PDB entry 7Z8S | electron microscopy, 3.90 A resolution | chains B and E of the 4 polymer chains in the assembly

Chain B:
Molecule: 36-nt DNA strand
Sequence (36 nucleotides; numbered 1 to 36; the number before each row is that of its first residue):
     1 GCCCTTTTAT AGGCCGCCAT GCCGGGCGCC CGGCCG

Chain E:
Protein: Helicase-like protein
Source organism: Chaetomium thermophilum
Reference sequence: G0S6C0 (G0S6C0_CHATD); numbering as in UniProt (aligned over 1-1886)
Sequence (1897 residues; numbered 1 to 1897; the number before each row is that of its first residue):
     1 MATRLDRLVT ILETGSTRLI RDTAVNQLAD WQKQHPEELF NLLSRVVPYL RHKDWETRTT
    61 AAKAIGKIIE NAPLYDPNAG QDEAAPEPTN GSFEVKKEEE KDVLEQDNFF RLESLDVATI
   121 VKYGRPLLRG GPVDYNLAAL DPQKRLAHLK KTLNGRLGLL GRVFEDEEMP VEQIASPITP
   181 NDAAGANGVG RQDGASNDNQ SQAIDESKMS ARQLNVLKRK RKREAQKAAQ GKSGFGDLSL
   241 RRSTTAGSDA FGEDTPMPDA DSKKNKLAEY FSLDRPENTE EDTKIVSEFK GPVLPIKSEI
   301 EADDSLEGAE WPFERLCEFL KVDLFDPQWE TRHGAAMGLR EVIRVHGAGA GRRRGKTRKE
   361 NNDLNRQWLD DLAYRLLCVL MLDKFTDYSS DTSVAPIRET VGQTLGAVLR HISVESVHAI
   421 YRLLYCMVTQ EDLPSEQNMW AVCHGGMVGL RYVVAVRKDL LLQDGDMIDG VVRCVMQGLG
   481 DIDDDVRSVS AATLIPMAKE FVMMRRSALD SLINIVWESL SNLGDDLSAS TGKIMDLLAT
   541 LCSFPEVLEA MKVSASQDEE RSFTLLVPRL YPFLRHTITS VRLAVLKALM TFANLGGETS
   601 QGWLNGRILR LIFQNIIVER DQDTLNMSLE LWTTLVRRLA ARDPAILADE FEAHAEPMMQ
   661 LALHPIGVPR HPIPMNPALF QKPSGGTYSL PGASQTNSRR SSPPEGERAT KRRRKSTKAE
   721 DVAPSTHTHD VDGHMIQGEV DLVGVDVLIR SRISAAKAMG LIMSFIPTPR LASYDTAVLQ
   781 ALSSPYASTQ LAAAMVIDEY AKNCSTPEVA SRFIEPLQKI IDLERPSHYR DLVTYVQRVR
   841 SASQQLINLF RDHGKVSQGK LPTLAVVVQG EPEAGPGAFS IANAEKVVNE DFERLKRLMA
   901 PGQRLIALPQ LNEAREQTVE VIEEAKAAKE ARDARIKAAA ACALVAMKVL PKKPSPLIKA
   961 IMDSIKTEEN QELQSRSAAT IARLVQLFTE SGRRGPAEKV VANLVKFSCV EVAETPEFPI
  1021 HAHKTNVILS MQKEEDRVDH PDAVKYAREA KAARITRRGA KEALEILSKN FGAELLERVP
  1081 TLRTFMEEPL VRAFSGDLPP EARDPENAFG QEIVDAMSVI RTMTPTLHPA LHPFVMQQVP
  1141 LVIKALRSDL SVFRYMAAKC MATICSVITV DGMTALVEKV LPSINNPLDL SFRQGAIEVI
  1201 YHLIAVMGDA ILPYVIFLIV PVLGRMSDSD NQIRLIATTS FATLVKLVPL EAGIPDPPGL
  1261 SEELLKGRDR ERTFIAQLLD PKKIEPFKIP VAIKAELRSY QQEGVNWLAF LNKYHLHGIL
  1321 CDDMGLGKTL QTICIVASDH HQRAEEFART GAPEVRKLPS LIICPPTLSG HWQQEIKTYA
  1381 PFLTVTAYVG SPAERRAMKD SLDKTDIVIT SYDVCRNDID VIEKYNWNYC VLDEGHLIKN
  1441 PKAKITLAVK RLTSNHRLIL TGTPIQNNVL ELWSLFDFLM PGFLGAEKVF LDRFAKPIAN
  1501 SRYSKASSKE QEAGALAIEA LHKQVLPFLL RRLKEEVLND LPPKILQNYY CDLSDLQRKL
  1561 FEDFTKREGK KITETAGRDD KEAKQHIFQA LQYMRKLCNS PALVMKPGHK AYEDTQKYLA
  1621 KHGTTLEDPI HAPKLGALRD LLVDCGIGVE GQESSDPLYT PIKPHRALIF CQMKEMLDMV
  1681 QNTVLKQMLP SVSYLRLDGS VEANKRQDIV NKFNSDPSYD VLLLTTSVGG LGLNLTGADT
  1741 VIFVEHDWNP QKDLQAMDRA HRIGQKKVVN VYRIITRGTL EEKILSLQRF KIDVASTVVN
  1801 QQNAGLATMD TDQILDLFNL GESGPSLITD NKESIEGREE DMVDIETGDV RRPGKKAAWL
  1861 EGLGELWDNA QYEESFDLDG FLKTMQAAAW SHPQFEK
Disordered / not traced: 1, 80-309, 430-443, 687-730, 1568-1585, 1600-1629, 1651-1663, 1818-1839, 1887-1897
Sequence notes: expression tag (1887-1897)

Chain B / chain E interface:
Contacting residue pairs - 30 pairs, chain B then chain E:
  DT8(B) / Arg-1851(E)  salt bridge to the phosphate
  DC17(B) / Lys-1496(E)  salt bridge to the phosphate
  DC18(B) / Lys-1488(E)  salt bridge to the phosphate
  DG21(B) / His-1586(E)  base contact
  DG21(B) / Phe-1588(E)  base contact
  DC22(B) / Phe-1588(E)  base contact
  DC22(B) / Gln-1589(E)  sugar contact
  DC23(B) / Gln-1589(E)  hydrogen bond to the phosphate
  DG24(B) / Gln-1592(E)  sugar contact
  DG25(B) / Met-1673(E)  phosphate contact
  DG25(B) / Lys-1674(E)  hydrogen bond to the phosphate
  DG25(B) / Glu-1675(E)  hydrogen bond to the phosphate
  DG25(B) / Ser-1727(E)  phosphate contact
  DG26(B) / Gly-1699(E)  phosphate contact
  DG26(B) / Thr-1725(E)  hydrogen bond to the phosphate
  DG26(B) / Ser-1727(E)  sugar contact
  DG26(B) / Val-1728(E)  phosphate contact
  DC27(B) / Arg-1706(E)  salt bridge to the phosphate
  DC27(B) / Val-1728(E)  phosphate contact
  DC27(B) / Gly-1729(E)  hydrogen bond to the phosphate
  DG28(B) / Pro-1366(E)  phosphate contact
  DG28(B) / Asp-1413(E)  sugar contact
  DC29(B) / Pro-1366(E)  phosphate contact
  DC29(B) / Ser-1411(E)  phosphate contact
  DC29(B) / Asp-1413(E)  sugar contact
  DC29(B) / Val-1414(E)  phosphate contact
  DC29(B) / Asn-1417(E)  hydrogen bond to the phosphate
  DC30(B) / Arg-1395(E)  salt bridge to the phosphate
  DC30(B) / Asn-1417(E)  hydrogen bond to the phosphate
  DC31(B) / Pro-1392(E)  phosphate contact
Interface residues without a listed pair, chain B (15 interface residues in all): DT20
Interface residues without a listed pair, chain E (24 interface residues in all): Gln-1672

Overview:
The interface between chain B and chain E involves 15 residues on one side and 24 on the other, with 7
hydrogen bonds and 5 salt bridges. Among the polar pairs are DC23(B)/Gln-1589(E), DG25(B)/Lys-1674(E) and
DG25(B)/Glu-1675(E).
Chain B is a 36-nt DNA strand and chain E is Helicase-like protein (Chaetomium thermophilum); the structure,
Mot1:TBP:DNA - post hydrolysis state, was determined by electron microscopy, deposited together with 7ZKE,
7ZB5 and 7Z7N.
